7Z47 - chains G and H of the 9 polymer chains in the assembly; structure by electron microscopy, 3.80 A resolution.

# Chain G
Molecule: Surface protein
From: Escherichia phage vB_EcoP_SU10
Reference sequence: A0A0B4N0C1 (A0A0B4N0C1_9CAUD); numbering as in UniProt (aligned over 1-1005)
Chain sequence (1005 residues; numbered 1 to 1005; the number before each row is that of its first residue):
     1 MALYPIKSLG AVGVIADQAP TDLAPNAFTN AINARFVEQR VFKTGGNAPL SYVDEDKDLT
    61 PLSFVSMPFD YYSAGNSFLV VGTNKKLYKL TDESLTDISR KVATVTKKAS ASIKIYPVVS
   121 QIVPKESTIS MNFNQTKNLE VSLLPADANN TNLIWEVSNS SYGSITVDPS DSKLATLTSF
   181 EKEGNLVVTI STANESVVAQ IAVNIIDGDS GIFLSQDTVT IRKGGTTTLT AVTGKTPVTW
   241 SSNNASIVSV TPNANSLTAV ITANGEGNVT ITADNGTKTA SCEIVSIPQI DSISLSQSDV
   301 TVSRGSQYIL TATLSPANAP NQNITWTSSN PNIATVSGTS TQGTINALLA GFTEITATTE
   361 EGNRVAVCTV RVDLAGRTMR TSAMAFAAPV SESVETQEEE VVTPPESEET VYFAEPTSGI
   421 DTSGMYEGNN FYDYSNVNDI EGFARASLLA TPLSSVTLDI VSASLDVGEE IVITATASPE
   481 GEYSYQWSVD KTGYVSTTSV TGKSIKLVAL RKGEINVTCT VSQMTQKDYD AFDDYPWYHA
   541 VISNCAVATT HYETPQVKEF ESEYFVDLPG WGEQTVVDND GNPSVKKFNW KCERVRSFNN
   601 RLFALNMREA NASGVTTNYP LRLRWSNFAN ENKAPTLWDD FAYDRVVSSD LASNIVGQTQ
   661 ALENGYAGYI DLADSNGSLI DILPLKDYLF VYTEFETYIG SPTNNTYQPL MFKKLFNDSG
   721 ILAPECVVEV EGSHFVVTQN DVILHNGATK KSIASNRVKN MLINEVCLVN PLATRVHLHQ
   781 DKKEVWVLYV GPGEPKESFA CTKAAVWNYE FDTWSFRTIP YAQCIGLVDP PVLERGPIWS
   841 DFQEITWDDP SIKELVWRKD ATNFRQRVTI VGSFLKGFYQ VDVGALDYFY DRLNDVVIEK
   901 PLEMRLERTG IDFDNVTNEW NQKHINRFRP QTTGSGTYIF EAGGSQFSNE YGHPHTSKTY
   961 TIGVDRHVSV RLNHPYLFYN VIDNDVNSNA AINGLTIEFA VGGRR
Not modelled in the structure: 1, 375-450, 647-662

# Chain H
Molecule: Putative structural protein
From: Escherichia phage vB_EcoP_SU10
Reference sequence: A0A0B4N235 (A0A0B4N235_9CAUD); residues 1-267 here = UniProt positions 1-267
Chain sequence (267 residues; numbered 1 to 267; the number before each row is that of its first residue):
     1 MAIETNAVVI TDLNPLYPRD RDYIYEGAAQ IRLIKQTLQN TFPNVTEPVD IDSDTFKIMS
    61 EKLKFTGDAM DVGGLMIKNV TPGTGDKDVV TKGQMEAFMK NWMENKLYRI GSYYITEEDI
   121 NPGDSISLGF GSWAKVTGVI MGTGVVNPDG SVPNAQRVEF QAGGTGGRVF NTIRTENVPL
   181 MTVNGSSFSL SSNTHSHNMV FGRGDASGHN SSPNWYSPGG GYSQRTDNDT HTHTISGSVS
   241 LGRDDISRQP INTLPPFRAA HIWRRIS
Not modelled in the structure: 1-3, 98-267

# Chain G / chain H interface
Residue-residue contacts (17):
  Trp847(G) - Ile24(H)
  Trp847(G) - Tyr25(H)
  Trp847(G) - Ala28(H)
  Lys853(G) - Tyr23(H)
  Lys853(G) - Tyr25(H)
  Leu855(G) - Tyr23(H)  hydrogen bond (backbone-backbone)
  Leu855(G) - Ile24(H)  hydrogen bond (backbone-backbone)
  Val856(G) - Asp20(H)
  Val856(G) - Arg21(H)
  Val856(G) - Asp22(H)
  Val856(G) - Ile24(H)
  Trp857(G) - Arg19(H)
  Trp857(G) - Asp22(H)
  Trp857(G) - Ile24(H)
  Arg858(G) - Arg19(H)
  Asn987(G) - Arg21(H)
  Asn989(G) - Asp20(H)
Interface residues without a listed pair, chain H (9 interface residues in all): Gly27

# Summary
8 residues of chain G and 9 residues of chain H are in contact, with 2 hydrogen bonds. Main-chain hydrogen
bonds include Leu855(G)-Tyr23(H) and Leu855(G)-Ile24(H).
Chain G is Surface protein and chain H is Putative structural protein, both from Escherichia phage
vB_EcoP_SU10; the structure, Tail of bacteriophage SU10, was determined by electron microscopy (same
publication as 7Z4A and 7Z4F).
